Entry 7MI4 (electron microscopy, 3.20 A resolution); this record covers chains E and H of the 8 polymer chains in the assembly.

== Chain E ==
Protein: CRISPR-associated endoribonuclease Cas2
From: Geobacter sulfurreducens
Notes: EC 3.1.-.-
UniProt: Q74H35 (CAS2_GEOSL); residues 1-95 here = UniProt positions 1-95
Chain sequence (95 residues; each row starts with the number of its first residue):
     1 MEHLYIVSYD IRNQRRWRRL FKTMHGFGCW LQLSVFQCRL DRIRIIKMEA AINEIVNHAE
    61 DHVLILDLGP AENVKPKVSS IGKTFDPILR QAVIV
Bound ions: Mn2+: Tyr9, Asp10, Ser34 (shared with DC15(H) of chain H)
Curated features (UniProtKB/Swiss-Prot):
  - binding site (Mg(2+)): Asp10

== Chain H ==
Molecule: 35-nt DNA strand
Sequence (35 nucleotides; numbered 1 to 35; the number before each row is that of its first residue):
     1 GTCGTAGCTG AGGCCTCAGC TACGACTTTT TGAAT
Bound ions: Mn2+: DC15 (shared with Tyr9(E), Asp10(E), Ser34(E) of chain E)

== Interface between chain E and chain H ==
Contacting residue pairs (15; chain E residue first):
  Tyr9(E) with DC15(H), phosphate contact; DT16(H), hydrogen bond to the phosphate
  Asp10(E) with DC15(H), phosphate contact
  Ile11(E) with DC14(H), sugar contact; DC15(H), hydrogen bond to the phosphate
  Arg12(E) with DC14(H), salt bridge to the phosphate
  Gln14(E) with DT16(H), hydrogen bond to the base
  Trp17(E) with DC15(H), sugar contact; DT16(H), hydrogen bond to the phosphate
  Phe21(E) with DT16(H), phosphate contact; DC17(H), phosphate contact
  Trp30(E) with DT16(H), hydrogen bond to the phosphate
  Leu33(E) with DC15(H), phosphate contact; DT16(H), phosphate contact
  Ser34(E) with DC15(H), hydrogen bond to the phosphate
Interface residues without a listed pair, chain E (11 interface residues in all): Gln32

== Summary ==
11 residues of chain E and 4 residues of chain H are in contact; the contacts include 6 hydrogen bonds and 1
salt bridge. Polar contacts include Gln14(E)-DT16(H), Tyr9(E)-DT16(H) and Ile11(E)-DC15(H). From UniProt:
Mg2+-binding residue Asp10(E) on chain E.
Here chain E is CRISPR-associated endoribonuclease Cas2 (Geobacter sulfurreducens) and chain H is a 35-nt DNA
strand. Entry 7MI4 (Symmetrical PAM-PAM prespacer bound Cas4/Cas1/Cas2 complex) was determined by electron
microscopy, deposited together with 7MI5, 7MI9, 7MIB and 7MID.
